Entry 2FGN (X-ray diffraction, 2.04 A resolution); this record covers chain A.

[Chain A]
Name: Phospholipase C
From: Bacillus cereus
Notes: EC 3.1.4.3
UniProt: P09598 (PHLC_BACCE); residues 1-245 here correspond to UniProt positions 39-283 (UniProt number = residue number + 38)
Chain sequence (245 residues; numbered 1 to 245; the number before each row is that of its first residue):
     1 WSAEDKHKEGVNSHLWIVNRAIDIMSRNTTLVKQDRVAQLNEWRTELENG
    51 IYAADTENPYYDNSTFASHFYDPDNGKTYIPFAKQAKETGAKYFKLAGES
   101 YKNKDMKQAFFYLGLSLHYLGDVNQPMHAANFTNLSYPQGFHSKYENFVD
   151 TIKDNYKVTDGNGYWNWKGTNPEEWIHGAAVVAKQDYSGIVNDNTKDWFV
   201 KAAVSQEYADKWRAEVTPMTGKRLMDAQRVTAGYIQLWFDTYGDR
Disordered / not traced: 244-245
Differences from the reference sequence: engineered mutation T56 (Tyr94 in P09598)
Ion coordination: Zn2+ site 1: W1, H14, D122; Zn2+ site 2: D55, H69, H118, D122; Zn2+ site 3: H128, H142, E146
UniProt features mapped onto this chain:
  - binding site (Zn(2+)): W1, H14, D55, H69, H118, D122, H128, H142, E146
From the paper describing this entry:
  - catalytic residues: D55
  - conformationally variable residues: E4
  - mutagenesis - Y56T: decreased catalytic activity on PC (citing earlier work)
  - specificity-determining residues: E4, F66 (citing earlier work)
  - mutagenesis - Y56T: increased catalytic activity on PE (citing earlier work)
  - mutagenesis - Y56T: increased catalytic activity on PS (citing earlier work)

[In short]
The Zn2+ site 1 is built by W1, H14 and D122. D55, H69, H118 and D122 coordinate Zn2+ site 2. From UniProt: 9
Zn2+-binding residues. From the paper: the catalytic residue D55; Y56T reduces catalytic activity on PC.
Chain A is Phospholipase C (Bacillus cereus); the structure, Structural Studies Examining the Substrate
Specificity Profiles of PC-PLCBc Protein Variants, was determined by X-ray diffraction, deposited together
with 2HUC and 2FFZ.
